Entry 5E5Y (X-ray diffraction, 1.51 A resolution); this record covers chain A.

[Chain A]
Protein: Snakin-1
UniProt: B6E1W5 (B6E1W5_SOLTU); residues 1-63 here correspond to UniProt positions 26-88 (UniProt number = residue number + 25)
Sequence (63 residues; each row starts with the number of its first residue):
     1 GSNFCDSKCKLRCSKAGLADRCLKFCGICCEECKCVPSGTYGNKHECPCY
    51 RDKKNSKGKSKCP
Construct notes: engineered mutation Phe25 (Tyr50 in B6E1W5)
Modified positions: Phe25 (iodo-phenylalanine; PHI)
Disulfides: Cys5-Cys30, Cys9-Cys26, Cys13-Cys22, Cys29-Cys62, Cys33-Cys49, Cys35-Cys47

[In short]
Chain A is Snakin-1; the structure, Quasi-racemic snakin-1 in P1 before radiation damage, was determined by
X-ray diffraction together with 5E5Q and 5E5T from the same study.
